1JTM - chain A; structure by X-ray diffraction, 1.90 A resolution.

[Chain A]
Protein: Lysozyme
Source organism: Enterobacteria phage T4
Notes: EC 3.2.1.17
UniProt: P00720 (LYS_BPT4); residues 1-164 here = UniProt positions 1-164
Chain sequence (178 residues; each row starts with the number of its first residue):
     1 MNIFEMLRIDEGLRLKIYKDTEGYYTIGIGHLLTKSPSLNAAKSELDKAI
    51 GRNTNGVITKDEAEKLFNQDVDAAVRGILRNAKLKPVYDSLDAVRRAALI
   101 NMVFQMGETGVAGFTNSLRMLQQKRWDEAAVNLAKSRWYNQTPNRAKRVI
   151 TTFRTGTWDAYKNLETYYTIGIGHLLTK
Disordered / not traced: 163-170
Sequence notes: engineered mutation Thr54 (Cys in P00720), Ala97 (Cys in P00720); insertion (165-178)
UniProt features mapped onto this chain:
  - active site (Proton donor/acceptor): Glu11, Asp20
  - binding site (substrate): Leu32, Phe104, Ser117, Asn132
  - mutagenesis: Glu11 (E11A/F/H/M/N: Complete loss of enzymatic activity; E11N: Loss of 84% of enzymatic activity; E11Q: Complete loss of activity), Asp20 (D20A/N/S/T: Complete loss of enzymatic activity; D20C: Nearly no effet on specific enzymatic activity; D20E/Q: Loss of 99% of enzymatic activity), Thr26 (T26E: Complete loss of activity at neutral pH; covalently bound substrate; T26H: Facilitates transglycosylation more effectively than hydrolysis; covalently bound substrate), Gly30 (G30A: Almost complete loss of enzymatic activity; G30F: Almost complete loss of enzymatic activity. The enzyme is destabilized by 1.5 kcal/mol), Ser117 (S117F: 10-fold decrease in enzymatic activity; S117I: 500-fold decrease in enzymatic activity; S117V: 50-fold decrease in enzymatic activity), Asn132 (N132I: 5-fold decrease in enzymatic activity; N132M/F: 2-fold decrease in enzymatic activity)

[Overview]
UniProt lists active-site residues Glu11 and Asp20, 4 substrate-binding residues and 6 mutagenesis sites.
Chain A is Lysozyme (Enterobacteria phage T4); the structure, Alternative Structures of a Sequence Extended T4
Lysozyme Show that the Highly Conserved Beta-Sheet has Weak ..., was determined by X-ray diffraction together
with 1JTN from the same study.
